Entry 8EF9 (electron microscopy, 2.40 A resolution); this record covers chains A and E of the 3 polymer chains in the assembly.

# Chain A
Molecule: DNA polymerase theta
Source organism: Lates calcarifer
Sequence (864 residues; each row starts with the number of its first residue):
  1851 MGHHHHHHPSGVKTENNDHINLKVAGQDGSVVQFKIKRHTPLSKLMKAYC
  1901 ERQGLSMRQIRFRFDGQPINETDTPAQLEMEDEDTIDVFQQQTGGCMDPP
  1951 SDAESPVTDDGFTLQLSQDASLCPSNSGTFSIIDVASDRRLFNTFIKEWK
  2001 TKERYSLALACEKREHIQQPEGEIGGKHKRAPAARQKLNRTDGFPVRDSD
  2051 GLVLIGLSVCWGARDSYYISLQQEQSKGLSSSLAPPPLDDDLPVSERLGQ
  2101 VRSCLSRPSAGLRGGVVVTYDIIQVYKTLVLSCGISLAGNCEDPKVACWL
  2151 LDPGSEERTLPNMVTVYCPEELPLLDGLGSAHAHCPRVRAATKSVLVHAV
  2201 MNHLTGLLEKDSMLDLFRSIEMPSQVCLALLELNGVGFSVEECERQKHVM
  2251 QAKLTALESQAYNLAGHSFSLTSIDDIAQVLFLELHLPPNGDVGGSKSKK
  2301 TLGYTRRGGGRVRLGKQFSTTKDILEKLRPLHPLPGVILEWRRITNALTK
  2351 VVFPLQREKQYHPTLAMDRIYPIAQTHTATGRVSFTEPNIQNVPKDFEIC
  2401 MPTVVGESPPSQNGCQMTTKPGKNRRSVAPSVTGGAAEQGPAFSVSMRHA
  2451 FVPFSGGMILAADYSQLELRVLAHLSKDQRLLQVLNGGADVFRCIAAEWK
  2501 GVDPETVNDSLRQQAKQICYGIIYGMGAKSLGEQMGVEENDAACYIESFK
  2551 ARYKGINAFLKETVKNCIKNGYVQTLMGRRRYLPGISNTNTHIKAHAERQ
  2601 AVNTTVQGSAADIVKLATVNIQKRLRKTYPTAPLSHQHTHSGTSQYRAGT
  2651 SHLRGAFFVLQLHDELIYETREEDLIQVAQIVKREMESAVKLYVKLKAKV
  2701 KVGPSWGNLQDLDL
Not modelled in the structure: 1851-1978, 2017-2047, 2074-2093, 2109-2113, 2289-2316, 2402-2441, 2640-2652
Bound ions: Mg2+: Asp2463, Tyr2464, Asp2664 (together with 2'-deoxyguanosine-5'-triphosphate)
Small-molecule neighbours: 2'-deoxyguanosine-5'-triphosphate (DGT): Arg2382, Asp2463, Tyr2464, Ser2465, Gln2466, Leu2467, Glu2468, Phe2492, Arg2512, Lys2516, Gln2517, Tyr2520, Tyr2524, Asn2603, Gln2607, Asp2664, Lys2699
Reported in the primary citation:
  - conformationally variable residues (helix shift): Lys2322
  - Mg2+ coordination: Asp2463, Tyr2464, Asp2664
  - catalytic residues: Asp2463, Asp2664, Glu2665 (proposed by the authors, not directly observed)
  - binding site for 2'-deoxyguanosine-5'-triphosphate: Arg2382, Gln2466, Arg2512, Lys2516, Gln2517, Tyr2520 to Tyr2524, Asn2603, Gln2607, Lys2699
  - binding site for the 19-nt DNA strand: Lys2322, Arg2342, Lys2395, Arg2448
  - binding site for the 29-nt DNA strand (chain E): Thr2272, Asp2275, Ala2379, Arg2382, Gly2527, Arg2581, His2596, Arg2599, Gln2600, Asn2603, Gln2607
  - mutagenesis - K2299A/K2300A, K2299A/K2300A/R2306A/R2307A, R2306A/R2307A, K2395A, K2395A/R2448A, R2448A: decreased catalytic activity
  - mutagenesis - P2402DEL, K2420A/K2423A/R2425A/R2426A: unchanged catalytic activity on HP [3,9]
  - mutagenesis - R2448A: unchanged binding to HP [3,9]
  - mutagenesis - V2405DEL: decreased catalytic activity on HP [3,9]
  - mutagenesis - V2405DEL: unchanged catalytic activity

# Chain E
Molecule: 29-nt DNA strand
Sequence (29 nucleotides; each row starts with the number of its first residue):
     1 GCAGTCAGCTCTACGGATGCCTCACAGCA
Not modelled in the structure: 1-6, 21-29

# How chain A and chain E interact
Pairs across the interface (46; chain A residue first):
  Thr2272(A) with DG16(E), hydrogen bond to the phosphate; DA17(E), hydrogen bond to the phosphate
  Ser2273(A) with DT18(E), hydrogen bond to the phosphate
  Ile2274(A) with DA17(E), phosphate contact; DT18(E), hydrogen bond to the phosphate
  Asp2275(A) with DT18(E), phosphate contact
  Thr2349(A) with DG15(E), sugar contact
  Lys2350(A) with DC14(E), hydrogen bond to the sugar; DG15(E), sugar contact
  Arg2357(A) with DG15(E), salt bridge to the phosphate
  Gln2375(A) with DA13(E), hydrogen bond to the phosphate
  Thr2378(A) with DC11(E), phosphate contact; DT12(E), phosphate contact
  Ala2379(A) with DC11(E), phosphate contact; DT12(E), hydrogen bond to the phosphate
  Thr2380(A) with DC11(E), sugar contact
  Arg2382(A) with DC11(E), hydrogen bond to the base
  Ser2384(A) with DT12(E), hydrogen bond to the phosphate; DA13(E), sugar contact
  Phe2385(A) with DA13(E), sugar contact
  Thr2386(A) with DA13(E), phosphate contact; DC14(E), phosphate contact
  Asn2389(A) with DA13(E), sugar contact; DC14(E), sugar contact
  Gly2521(A) with DC9(E), base contact
  Tyr2524(A) with DC9(E), sugar contact
  Met2526(A) with DC9(E), phosphate contact
  Gly2527(A) with DC9(E), hydrogen bond to the phosphate
  Lys2529(A) with DG8(E), phosphate contact
  Ser2530(A) with DG8(E), hydrogen bond to the phosphate; DC9(E), hydrogen bond to the phosphate
  Glu2533(A) with DG8(E), phosphate contact
  Gln2534(A) with DC9(E), base contact
  Arg2581(A) with DC11(E), salt bridge to the phosphate
  Thr2591(A) with DG8(E), base contact
  His2592(A) with DG8(E), base contact
  Ala2595(A) with DG8(E), base contact
  His2596(A) with DT10(E), salt bridge to the phosphate
  Arg2599(A) with DG8(E), hydrogen bond to the base; DC9(E), hydrogen bond to the phosphate; DT10(E), salt bridge to the phosphate
  Gln2600(A) with DT10(E), phosphate contact; DC11(E), hydrogen bond to the phosphate
  Asn2603(A) with DT10(E), sugar contact
  Gln2607(A) with DT10(E), hydrogen bond to the base; DC11(E), sugar contact
Also at the interface, not in a pair above, chain A (38 interface residues in all): Glu2387, Asn2392, Gln2517, Tyr2520, Gly2525

# In short
Chain A and chain E form an interface of 38 and 11 residues respectively, with 16 hydrogen bonds and 4 salt
bridges. Polar contacts include Arg2382(A)-DC11(E), Arg2599(A)-DG8(E) and Gln2607(A)-DT10(E). The paper
reports catalytic residues Asp2463(A), Asp2664(A) and Glu2665(A); K2299A/K2300A, K2299A/K2300A/R2306A/R2307A
and R2306A/R2307A of chain A, among others, reduce catalytic activity; 9 substitutions were tested in all.
Here chain A is DNA polymerase theta (Lates calcarifer) and chain E is a 29-nt DNA strand. Entry 8EF9
(Structure of Lates calcarifer DNA polymerase theta polymerase domain with long duplex DNA, complex Ia) was
determined by electron microscopy, deposited together with 8EFC and 8EFK.
